1OZ3 - chains A and C of the 3 polymer chains in the assembly; structure by X-ray diffraction, 1.85 A resolution.

[Chain A (and C)]
Protein: Lethal(3)malignant brain tumor-like protein
From: Homo sapiens
Notes: chain C of this document is another copy of the same molecule, construct and numbering; everything in this record applies to it too
UniProt: Q9Y468 (LMBTL_HUMAN); residue numbers follow UniProt; this construct covers 197-527
Chain sequence (331 residues; numbered 197 to 527; the number before each row is that of its first residue):
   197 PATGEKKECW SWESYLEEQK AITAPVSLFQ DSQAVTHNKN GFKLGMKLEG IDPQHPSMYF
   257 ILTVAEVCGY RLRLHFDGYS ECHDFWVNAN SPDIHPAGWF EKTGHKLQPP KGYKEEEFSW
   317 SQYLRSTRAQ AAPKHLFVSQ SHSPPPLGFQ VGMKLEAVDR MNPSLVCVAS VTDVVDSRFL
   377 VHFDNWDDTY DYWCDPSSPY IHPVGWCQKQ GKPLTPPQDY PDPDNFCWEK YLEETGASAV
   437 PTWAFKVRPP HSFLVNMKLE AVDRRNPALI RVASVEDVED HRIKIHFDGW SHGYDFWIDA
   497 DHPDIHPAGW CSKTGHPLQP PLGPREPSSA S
Unresolved in the structure: 197-205, 519-527
Modified positions: Mse242, Mse254, Mse349, Mse357, Mse453 (selenomethionine; parent Met)
From the paper describing this entry:
  - conformationally variable residues (side-chain flip): Arg461
  - contacts within the chain: Asp459-Arg461 (hydrogen bond)

[How chain A and chain C interact]
Pairs across the interface - 6 pairs, chain A then chain C:
  Glu277(A) - Leu450(C)
  Cys278(A) - Val474(C)  hydrophobic
  Gln414(A) - Lys408(C)  hydrogen bond
  Asp415(A) - Pro409(C)
  Arg461(A) - Lys480(C)
  Tyr490(A) - His488(C)
Interface residues without a listed pair, chain A (8 interface residues in all): His279, Asp383
Interface residues without a listed pair, chain C (10 interface residues in all): Gly407, Asp420, Glu472, Asp476

[In short]
Chain A and chain C form an interface of 8 and 10 residues respectively; the contacts include 1 hydrogen bond.
Its one hydrogen-bonded contact is Gln414(A)-Lys408(C). From the paper: conformational variability at
Arg461(A); contacts within the chain involving Asp459(A) and Arg461(A).
Chain A and chain C are both Lethal(3)malignant brain tumor-like protein (Homo sapiens); the structure,
Crystal Structure of 3-MBT repeats of lethal (3) malignant Brain Tumor (Native-I) at 1.85 angstrom, was
determined by X-ray diffraction, deposited together with 1OYX and 1OZ2.
